PDB entry 6KAS | X-ray diffraction, 1.65 A resolution | chains B and D of the 4 polymer chains in the assembly

[Chain B (and D)]
Protein: Hemoglobin subunit beta
Source organism: Homo sapiens
Notes: chain D of this document is another copy of the same molecule, construct and numbering; everything in this record applies to it too
Reference sequence: P68871 (HBB_HUMAN); residues 1-146 here correspond to UniProt positions 2-147 (UniProt number = residue number + 1)
Sequence (146 residues; row label = number of the first residue in the row):
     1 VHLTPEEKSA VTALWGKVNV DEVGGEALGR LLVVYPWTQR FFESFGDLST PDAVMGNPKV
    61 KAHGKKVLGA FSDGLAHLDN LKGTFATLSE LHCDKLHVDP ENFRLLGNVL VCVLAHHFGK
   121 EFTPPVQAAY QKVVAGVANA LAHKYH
Metal / ion sites: heme Fe: H92 (together with carbon monoxide)
Ligand contacts: carbon monoxide / heme: L28, L31, T38, F41, F42, F45, H63, K66, V67, A70, F71, F85, L88, L91, H92, L96, V98, N102, F103, L106, V137, L141
UniProt features mapped onto this chain:
  - binding site ((2R)-2,3-bisphosphoglycerate): V1, H2, K82, H143
  - binding site (heme b): H63, H92
  - site: E7, K8 (Microbial infection: Cleavage), G25, E26 (Microbial infection: Cleavage), G29, R30 (Microbial infection: Cleavage), Y35, P36 (Microbial infection: Cleavage), W37, T38 (Microbial infection: Cleavage), F45, G46 (Microbial infection: Cleavage), D52, A53 (Microbial infection: Cleavage), G56, N57 (Microbial infection: Cleavage), K59 (Not glycated), F71, S72 (Microbial infection: Cleavage), G74, L75 (Microbial infection: Cleavage), K82 (Not glycated), T84, F85 (Microbial infection: Cleavage), H92, C93 (Microbial infection: Cleavage), K95 (Not glycated), R104, L105 (Microbial infection: Cleavage), L110, V111 (Microbial infection: Cleavage), G119, K120 (Microbial infection: Cleavage), F122, T123 (Microbial infection: Cleavage), A128, A129 (Microbial infection: Cleavage) and 2 more in UniProt
  - modified residue: V1 (N-acetylvaline), S9 (Phosphoserine), T12 (Phosphothreonine), S44 (Phosphoserine), T50 (Phosphothreonine), K59 (N6-acetyllysine), K82 (N6-acetyllysine), T87 (Phosphothreonine), C93 (S-nitrosocysteine), K144 (N6-acetyllysine)
  - glycosylation: V1 (N-linked (Glc) (glycation) valine), K8 (N-linked (Glc) (glycation) lysine), K17 (N-linked (Glc) (glycation) lysine), K66 (N-linked (Glc) (glycation) lysine), K120 (N-linked (Glc) (glycation) lysine), K144 (N-linked (Glc) (glycation) lysine)

[Chain B / chain D interface]
Residue-residue contacts (7):
  K82(B) - H146(D)  hydrogen bond (side chain-backbone)
  N139(B) - Y145(D)
  N139(B) - H146(D)  hydrogen bond (side chain-backbone)
  Y145(B) - N139(D)  hydrogen bond (backbone-side chain)
  H146(B) - K82(D)  hydrogen bond (backbone-side chain)
  H146(B) - N139(D)
  H146(B) - H146(D)

[Overview]
Chain B and chain D each contribute 4 residues to their interface, with 4 hydrogen bonds. Polar contacts
include K82(B)-H146(D), N139(B)-H146(D) and Y145(B)-N139(D). Ligands of chain B: carbon monoxide / heme.
Chain B and chain D are both Hemoglobin subunit beta (Homo sapiens); the structure, Carbonmonoxy human
hemoglobin A in the R2 quaternary structure at 95 K: Dark, was determined by X-ray diffraction (same
publication as 6KA9, 6KAE, 6KAH, 6KAI, 6KAO, 6KAP and 11 further entries).
